PDB entry 6W2E | electron microscopy, 4.40 A resolution (low resolution: residue-level contacts below are approximate; hydrogen-bond / salt-bridge calls are withheld) | chains J and O of the 19 polymer chains in the assembly

== Chain J (and O) ==
Name: Major capsid protein
From: Epstein-Barr virus (strain B95-8)
Notes: chain O of this document is another copy of the same molecule, construct and numbering; everything in this record applies to it too
UniProt: P03226 (MCP_EBVB9); residue numbers follow UniProt; this construct covers 1-1381
Chain sequence (1381 residues; each row starts with the number of its first residue):
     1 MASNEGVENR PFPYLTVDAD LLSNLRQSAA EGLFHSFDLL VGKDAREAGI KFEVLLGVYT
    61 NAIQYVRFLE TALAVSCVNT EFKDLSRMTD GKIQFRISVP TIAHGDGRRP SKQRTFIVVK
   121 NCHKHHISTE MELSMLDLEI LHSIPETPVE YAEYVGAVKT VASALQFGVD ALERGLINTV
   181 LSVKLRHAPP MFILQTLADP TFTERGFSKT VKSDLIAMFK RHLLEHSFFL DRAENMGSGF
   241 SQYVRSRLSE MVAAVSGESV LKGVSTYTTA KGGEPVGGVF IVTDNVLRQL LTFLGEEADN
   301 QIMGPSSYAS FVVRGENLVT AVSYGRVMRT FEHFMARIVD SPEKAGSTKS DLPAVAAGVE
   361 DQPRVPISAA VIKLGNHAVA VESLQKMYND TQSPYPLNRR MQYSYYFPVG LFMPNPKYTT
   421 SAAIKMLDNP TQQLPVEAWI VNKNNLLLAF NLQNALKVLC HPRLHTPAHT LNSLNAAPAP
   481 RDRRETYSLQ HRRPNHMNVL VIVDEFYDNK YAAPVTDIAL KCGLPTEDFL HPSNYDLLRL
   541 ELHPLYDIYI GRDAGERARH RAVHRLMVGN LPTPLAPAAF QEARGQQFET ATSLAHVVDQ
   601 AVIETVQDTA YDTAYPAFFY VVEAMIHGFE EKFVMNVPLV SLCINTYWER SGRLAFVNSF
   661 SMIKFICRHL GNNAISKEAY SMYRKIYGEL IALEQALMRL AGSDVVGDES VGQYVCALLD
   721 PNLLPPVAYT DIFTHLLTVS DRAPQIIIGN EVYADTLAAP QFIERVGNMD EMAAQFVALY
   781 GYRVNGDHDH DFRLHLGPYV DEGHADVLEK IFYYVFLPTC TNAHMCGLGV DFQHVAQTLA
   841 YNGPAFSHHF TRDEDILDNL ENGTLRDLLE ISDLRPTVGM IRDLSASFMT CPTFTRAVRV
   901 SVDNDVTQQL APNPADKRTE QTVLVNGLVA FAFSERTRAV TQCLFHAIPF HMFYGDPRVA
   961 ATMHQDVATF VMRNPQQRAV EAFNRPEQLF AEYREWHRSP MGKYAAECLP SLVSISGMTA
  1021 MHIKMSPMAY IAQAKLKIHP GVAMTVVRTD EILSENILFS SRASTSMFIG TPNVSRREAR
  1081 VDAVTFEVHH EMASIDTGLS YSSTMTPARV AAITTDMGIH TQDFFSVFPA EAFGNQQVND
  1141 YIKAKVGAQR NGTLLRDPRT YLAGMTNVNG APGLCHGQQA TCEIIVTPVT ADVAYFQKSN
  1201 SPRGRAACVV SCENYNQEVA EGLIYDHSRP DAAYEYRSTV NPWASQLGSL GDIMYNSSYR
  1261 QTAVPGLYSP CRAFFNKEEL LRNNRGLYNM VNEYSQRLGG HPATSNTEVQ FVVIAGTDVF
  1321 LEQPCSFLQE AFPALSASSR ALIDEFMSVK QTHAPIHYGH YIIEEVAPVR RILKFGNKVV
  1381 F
Not modelled in the structure: 1-2, 308-363, 1150-1167 (chain O: 1-61, 1149-1169)
What the authors report for this chain:
  - conformationally variable residues (order/disorder transition): Tyr308 to Val339

== Chain J / chain O interface ==
Contacting residue pairs (143; chain J residue first):
  Ser98(J) - Phe167(O)
  Pro100(J) - Ile63(O)
  Pro100(J) - Arg174(O)
  Pro100(J) - Thr391(O)
  Thr101(J) - Ala171(O)
  Ile102(J) - Arg174(O)
  Ile102(J) - Asn178(O)
  Ile102(J) - Tyr388(O)
  Ile102(J) - Thr391(O)
  Ile102(J) - Ser393(O)
  Ala103(J) - Ile127(O)
  Ala103(J) - Ser128(O)
  Ala103(J) - Thr129(O)
  Ala103(J) - Ala171(O)
  Ala103(J) - Gly175(O)
  His104(J) - Ser128(O)
  His104(J) - Asp1318(O)
  Gly105(J) - His126(O)
  Asp106(J) - Thr1317(O)
  Asp106(J) - Asp1318(O)
  Arg108(J) - Thr1317(O)
  Pro110(J) - Ser128(O)
  Pro110(J) - Glu130(O)
  Lys112(J) - Glu130(O)
  Lys112(J) - Glu132(O)
  Lys112(J) - Thr1085(O)
  Gln113(J) - Glu132(O)
  Gln113(J) - Phe167(O)
  Pro200(J) - Gln385(O)
  Pro200(J) - Asn389(O)
  Thr201(J) - Gln385(O)
  Thr201(J) - Glu1055(O)
  Phe202(J) - Ala1111(O)
  Phe202(J) - Ala1112(O)
  Glu204(J) - Pro394(O)
  Glu204(J) - Tyr395(O)
  Glu204(J) - Asn398(O)
  Arg205(J) - Pro394(O)
  Arg205(J) - Asn1306(O)
  Arg205(J) - Asp1318(O)
  Lys209(J) - Ala1171(O)
  Lys209(J) - Pro1172(O)
  Lys209(J) - Gly1173(O)
  Lys209(J) - Leu1174(O)
  Lys209(J) - Glu1308(O)
  Thr210(J) - Leu1174(O)
  Thr210(J) - Gln1178(O)
  Thr210(J) - Asn1306(O)
  Thr210(J) - Thr1307(O)
  Val211(J) - Asn1306(O)
  Ser213(J) - Leu1174(O)
  Ser213(J) - Cys1175(O)
  Asp214(J) - Lys443(O)
  Asp214(J) - Ile1113(O)
  Ala217(J) - Asn444(O)
  Met218(J) - Ala1111(O)
  Met218(J) - Ala1112(O)
  Ala253(J) - Arg288(O)
  Glu258(J) - Ala62(O)
  Glu258(J) - Asp390(O)
  Lys262(J) - Ala62(O)
  Lys262(J) - Ile63(O)
  Pro416(J) - Asp428(O)
  Lys417(J) - Met426(O)
  Lys417(J) - Leu427(O)
  Tyr418(J) - Arg1340(O)
  Tyr418(J) - Ala1341(O)
  Tyr418(J) - Asp1344(O)
  Thr419(J) - Ile424(O)
  Thr419(J) - Lys425(O)
  Thr420(J) - Ala423(O)
  Leu520(J) - Ser703(O)
  Pro525(J) - Lys1035(O)
  Glu527(J) - Asn451(O)
  Glu527(J) - Gln453(O)
  Asp528(J) - Gln453(O)
  Asp528(J) - Lys1035(O)
  His531(J) - Gln453(O)
  Ser533(J) - Lys1145(O)
  Asp612(J) - Arg684(O)
  Thr613(J) - Arg684(O)
  Ala614(J) - Tyr680(O)
  Ala614(J) - Arg684(O)
  Arg650(J) - Asn673(O)
  Arg650(J) - Lys677(O)
  Ser651(J) - Lys677(O)
  Ile871(J) - Gly671(O)
  Asp873(J) - Asn672(O)
  Asp873(J) - Asn673(O)
  Ser934(J) - Arg668(O)
  Glu935(J) - Arg668(O)
  Glu935(J) - Tyr687(O)
  Arg936(J) - Arg668(O)
  Arg936(J) - His669(O)
  Arg958(J) - Ile691(O)
  Arg958(J) - Gln695(O)
  Gln965(J) - Glu802(O)
  Thr969(J) - Glu802(O)
  Met972(J) - Asp801(O)
  Met972(J) - Ala805(O)
  Pro975(J) - Met698(O)
  Gln976(J) - Met698(O)
  Gln976(J) - Ser703(O)
  Gln976(J) - Val705(O)
  Arg978(J) - Glu694(O)
  Arg978(J) - Gln695(O)
  Arg978(J) - Met698(O)
  Arg978(J) - His804(O)
  Arg978(J) - Ala805(O)
  Ala979(J) - Met698(O)
  Glu1007(J) - Ser593(O)
  Glu1007(J) - Arg699(O)
  Leu1009(J) - Ala595(O)
  Ala1194(J) - Arg1340(O)
  Gln1197(J) - Gly1376(O)
  Cys1208(J) - Cys1175(O)
  Ser1211(J) - Leu1174(O)
  Cys1212(J) - Pro1172(O)
  Val1219(J) - Pro1172(O)
  Leu1223(J) - Pro1172(O)
  Leu1223(J) - Gly1173(O)
  Arg1229(J) - Gly1170(O)
  Arg1229(J) - Pro1172(O)
  Ala1232(J) - Cys1175(O)
  Ala1232(J) - His1176(O)
  Ala1233(J) - His1176(O)
  Tyr1234(J) - Leu446(O)
  Tyr1234(J) - Leu447(O)
  Tyr1234(J) - Leu448(O)
  Glu1235(J) - Ile1119(O)
  Glu1235(J) - His1120(O)
  Glu1235(J) - Gln1179(O)
  Tyr1236(J) - Ala449(O)
  Gln1351(J) - Ser1348(O)
  His1353(J) - Lys1378(O)
  Pro1355(J) - Lys1378(O)
  Ile1356(J) - Asp1344(O)
  Tyr1358(J) - Lys425(O)
  Tyr1358(J) - Leu427(O)
  Glu1364(J) - Asn1377(O)
  Glu1365(J) - Asn1377(O)
  Val1366(J) - Gly1376(O)
  Val1366(J) - Asn1377(O)
Other interface residues (no listed pair), chain J (95 interface residues in all): Val99, Ser111, Arg114, Ser208, Gln242, Asn534, Asp608, Tyr611, Gly652, Ala968, Asp1192, Lys1198, Ala1206, Glu1213, Gly1222, Thr1352
Other interface residues (no listed pair), chain O (106 interface residues in all): Ala164, Asp170, Thr292, Lys386, Trp439, Asn445, Lys664, Ala674, Lys685, Gly702, His735, Lys1037, Gly1177, Val1319, Met1347, Val1349, Lys1374

== In short ==
95 residues of chain J face 106 of chain O across their interface. From the paper: conformational variability
at Tyr308(J).
Chain J and chain O are both Major capsid protein (Epstein-Barr virus (strain B95-8)); the structure,
Structures of Capsid and Capsid-Associated Tegument Complex inside the Epstein-Barr Virus, was determined by
electron microscopy together with 6W19 and 6W2D from the same study.
